Entry 8PEW (electron microscopy, 4.30 A resolution (low resolution: residue-level contacts below are approximate; hydrogen-bond / salt-bridge calls are withheld)); this record covers chains P and Y of the 34 polymer chains in the assembly.

[Chain P (and Y)]
Protein: Transcription termination factor Rho
Source organism: Escherichia coli
Notes: EC 3.6.4.-; chain Y of this document is another copy of the same molecule, construct and numbering; everything in this record applies to it too
UniProt: A0A0A0GPI6 (A0A0A0GPI6_ECOLX); residues 1-419 here correspond to UniProt positions 25-443 (UniProt number = residue number + 24)
Chain sequence (419 residues; each row starts with the number of its first residue):
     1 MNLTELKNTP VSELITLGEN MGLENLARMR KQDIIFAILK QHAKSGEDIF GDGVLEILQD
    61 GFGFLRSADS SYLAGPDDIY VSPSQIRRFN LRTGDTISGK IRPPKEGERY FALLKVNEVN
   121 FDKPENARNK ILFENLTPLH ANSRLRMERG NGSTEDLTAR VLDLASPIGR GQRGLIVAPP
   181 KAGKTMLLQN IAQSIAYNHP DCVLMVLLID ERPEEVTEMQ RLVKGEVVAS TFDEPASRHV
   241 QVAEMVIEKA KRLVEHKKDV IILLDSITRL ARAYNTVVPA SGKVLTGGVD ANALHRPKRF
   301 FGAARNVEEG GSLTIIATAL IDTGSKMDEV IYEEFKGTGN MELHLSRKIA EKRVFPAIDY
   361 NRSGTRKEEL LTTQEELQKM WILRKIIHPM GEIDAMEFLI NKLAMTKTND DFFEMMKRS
Metal / ion sites: Mg2+: Thr185 (together with ATP-gamma-S)
Small-molecule neighbours: ATP-gamma-S (AGS; phosphothiophosphoric acid-adenylate ester): Lys181, Ala182, Gly183, Lys184, Thr185, Met186, Arg212, Arg353, Phe355, Pro356

[Chain P / chain Y interface]
Pairs across the interface (29):
  Ala27(P) with Lys130(Y); Ile131(Y); Leu132(Y)
  Arg28(P) with Asn90(Y); Arg92(Y); Ala127(Y); Arg128(Y); Lys130(Y); Leu132(Y)
  Met29(P) with Leu132(Y); Asn135(Y)
  Arg30(P) with Glu134(Y); Asn135(Y)
  Lys31(P) with Asn135(Y)
  Arg212(P) with Gly337(Y); Thr338(Y)
  Pro213(P) with Arg305(Y)
  Glu214(P) with Arg173(Y)
  Thr217(P) with Pro138(Y)
  Phe232(P) with Lys298(Y); Thr338(Y)
  Asp233(P) with His295(Y); Lys298(Y); Arg299(Y)
  Pro235(P) with Asn292(Y)
  Thr276(P) with Ala291(Y)
  Thr323(P) with Lys336(Y)
  Glu351(P) with His388(Y)
  Arg353(P) with Trp381(Y)
Other interface residues (no listed pair), chain P (18 interface residues in all): Asn25, Lys181
Other interface residues (no listed pair), chain Y (27 interface residues in all): Asn129, His140, Leu285, Thr365, Arg366

[Summary]
Chain P and chain Y form an interface of 18 and 27 residues respectively. Ligands of chain P: ATP-gamma-S.
Both chains are Transcription termination factor Rho (Escherichia coli). Entry 8PEW (Rho-ATPgS-Psu complex III
expanded) was determined by electron microscopy, deposited together with 8PEU, 8PEX, 8PEY, 9GCS and 9GCT.
